PDB entry 8W3B | X-ray diffraction, 2.23 A resolution | chain A

Chain A:
Name: Fibroblast growth factor receptor 2
Source organism: Homo sapiens
Notes: EC 2.7.10.1
UniProt: P21802 (FGFR2_HUMAN); residues 458-768 here = UniProt positions 458-768
Amino-acid sequence (324 residues; row label = number of the first residue in the row):
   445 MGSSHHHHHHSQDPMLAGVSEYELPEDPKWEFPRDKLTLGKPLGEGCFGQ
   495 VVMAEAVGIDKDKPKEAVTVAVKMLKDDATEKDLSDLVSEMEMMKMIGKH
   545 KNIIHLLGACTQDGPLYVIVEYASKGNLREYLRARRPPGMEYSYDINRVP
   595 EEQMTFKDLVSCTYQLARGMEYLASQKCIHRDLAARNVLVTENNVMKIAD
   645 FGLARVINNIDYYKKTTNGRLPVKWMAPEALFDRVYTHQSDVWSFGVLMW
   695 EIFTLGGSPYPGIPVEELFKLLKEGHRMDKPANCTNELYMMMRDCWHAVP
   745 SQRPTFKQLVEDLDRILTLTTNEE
Unresolved in the structure: 445-466, 581-594, 658-662, 765-768
Differences from the reference sequence: initiating methionine (445); expression tag (446-457); variant His549 (Asn in P21802); engineered mutation Val650 (Asp in P21802)
Curated features (UniProtKB/Swiss-Prot):
  - active site: Asp626 (Proton acceptor)
  - binding site (ATP): Leu487 to Val495, Lys517, Glu565 to Ala567, Asn571
  - modified residue (Phosphotyrosine): Tyr466, Tyr586, Tyr588, Tyr656, Tyr657
  - natural variant: Lys526 (K526E: In FSPC), His549 (N549H: In CS; this construct carries the variant), Glu565 (E565G: In PS), Arg612 (R612T: In a lung adenocarcinoma sample), Ala628 (A628T: In LADD1), Lys641 (K641R: In PS), Ala648 (A648T: In LADD1), Lys659 (K659N: In craniosynostosis), Gly663 (G663E: In PS), Arg678 (R678G: In CS)
  - mutagenesis: Glu565 (E565A: Constitutive kinase activity), Tyr656 to Tyr657 (Loss of kinase activity)
Glycans and other covalent adducts: compound TZ0 linked to Cys491
Residues lining bound ligands: TZ0 (1-[(3S)-3-{4-amino-3-[(3,5-dimethoxyphenyl)ethynyl]-1H-pyrazolo[3,4-d]pyrimidin-1-yl}pyrrolidin-1-yl]prop-2-en-1-one): Leu487, Gly488, Glu489, Gly490, Phe492, Val495, Ala515, Lys517, Leu531, Glu534, Met538, Ile548, Val562, Val564, Glu565, Tyr566, Ala567, Gly570, Asn571, Leu633, Ala643, Asp644, Phe645

Overview:
Covalently linked compound TZ0: at Cys491. Curated annotation (UniProt) lists active-site residue Asp626, 14
ATP-binding residues and 3 mutagenesis sites.
Chain A is Fibroblast growth factor receptor 2 (Homo sapiens); the structure, TAS-120 covalent structure with
FGFR2 molecular brake mutant, was determined by X-ray diffraction together with 8W2X, 8W38 and 8W3D from the
same study.
